1XA1 - chain A; structure by X-ray diffraction, 1.80 A resolution.

# Chain A
Name: Regulatory protein blaR1
Source organism: Staphylococcus aureus
Notes: fragment: C-terminal Domain (residues 331-585)
UniProt: P18357 (BLAR_STAAU); residues 1-255 here correspond to UniProt positions 331-585 (UniProt number = residue number + 330)
Chain sequence (255 residues; each row starts with the number of its first residue):
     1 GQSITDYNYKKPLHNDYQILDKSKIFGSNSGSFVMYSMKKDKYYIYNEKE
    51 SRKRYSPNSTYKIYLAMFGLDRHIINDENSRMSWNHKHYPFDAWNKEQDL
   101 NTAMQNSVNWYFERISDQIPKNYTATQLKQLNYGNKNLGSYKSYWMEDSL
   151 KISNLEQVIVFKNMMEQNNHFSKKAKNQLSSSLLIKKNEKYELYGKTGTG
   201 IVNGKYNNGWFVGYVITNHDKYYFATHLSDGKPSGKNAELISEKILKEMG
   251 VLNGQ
Disordered / not traced: 1-7, 167-168, 254-255
Residues lining bound ligands: pyrophosphate (POP): Asn58, Ser59, Lys62, Ser107, Asn109, Met146, Lys196, Thr197, Gly198, Thr199, Gly235
Swiss-Prot annotation at these positions:
  - active site: Ser59 (Acyl-ester intermediate)
  - modified residue: Lys62 (N6-carboxylysine)

# Overview
Bound to chain A: pyrophosphate. From UniProt: active-site residue Ser59.
Chain A is Regulatory protein blaR1 (Staphylococcus aureus); the structure, Crystal structure of the sensor
domain of BlaR1 from Staphylococcus aureus in its apo form, was determined by X-ray diffraction (same
publication as 1XA7).
